5EBC - chain A; structure by X-ray diffraction, 3.00 A resolution.

[Chain A]
Name: ESX-1 secretion system protein eccB1
Organism: Mycobacterium tuberculosis
UniProt: P9WNR7 (ECCB1_MYCTU); residues 1-409 here correspond to UniProt positions 72-480 (UniProt number = residue number + 71)
Sequence (432 residues; each row starts with the number of its first residue; numbers below 1 keep their minus sign (Met-22 is residue -22)):
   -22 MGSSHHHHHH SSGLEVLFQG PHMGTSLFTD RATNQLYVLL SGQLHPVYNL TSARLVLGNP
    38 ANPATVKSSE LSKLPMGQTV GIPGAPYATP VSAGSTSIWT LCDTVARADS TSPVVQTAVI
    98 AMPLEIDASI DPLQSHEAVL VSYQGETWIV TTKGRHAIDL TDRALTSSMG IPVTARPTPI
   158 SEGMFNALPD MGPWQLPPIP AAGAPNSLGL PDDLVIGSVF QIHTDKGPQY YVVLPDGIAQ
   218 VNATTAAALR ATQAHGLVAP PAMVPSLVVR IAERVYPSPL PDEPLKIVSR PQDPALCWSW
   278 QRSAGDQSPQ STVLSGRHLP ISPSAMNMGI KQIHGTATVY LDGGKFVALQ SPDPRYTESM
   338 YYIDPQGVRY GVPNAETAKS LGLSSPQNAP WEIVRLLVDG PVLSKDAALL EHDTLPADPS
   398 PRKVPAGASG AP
Disordered / not traced: -22 to -1, 328-334, 391-409
Differences from the reference sequence: expression tag (-22 to 0)
Disulfides: Cys79-Cys274
Ion coordination: Ca2+: Asp108, Glu114
UniProt features mapped onto this chain:
  - region: Gln172 to Ile193 (Loop A), Tyr253 to Asp270 (Loop B)
Reported in the primary citation:
  - conformationally variable residues (domain motion, loop rearrangement): Met240 to Pro242, Ser243 to Ile264, Val265 to Phe323, Val324 to Asp341, Pro342 to Gly344

[Overview]
The Ca2+ site is built by Asp108 and Glu114. From the paper: conformational variability at Met240, Ser243 and
Val265 among others.
Chain A is ESX-1 secretion system protein eccB1 (Mycobacterium tuberculosis); the structure, Crystal structure
of EccB1 of Mycobacterium tuberculosis in spacegroup P21 (state III), was determined by X-ray diffraction
together with 5EBD from the same study.
